Entry 1QGY (X-ray diffraction, 1.70 A resolution); this record covers chain A.

# Chain A
Molecule: Ferredoxin--NADP+ reductase
From: Nostoc sp
Notes: EC 1.18.1.2
Reference sequence: P21890 (FENR_ANASO); residues 9-303 here correspond to UniProt positions 146-440 (UniProt number = residue number + 137)
Chain sequence (295 residues; numbered 9 to 303; the number before each row is that of its first residue):
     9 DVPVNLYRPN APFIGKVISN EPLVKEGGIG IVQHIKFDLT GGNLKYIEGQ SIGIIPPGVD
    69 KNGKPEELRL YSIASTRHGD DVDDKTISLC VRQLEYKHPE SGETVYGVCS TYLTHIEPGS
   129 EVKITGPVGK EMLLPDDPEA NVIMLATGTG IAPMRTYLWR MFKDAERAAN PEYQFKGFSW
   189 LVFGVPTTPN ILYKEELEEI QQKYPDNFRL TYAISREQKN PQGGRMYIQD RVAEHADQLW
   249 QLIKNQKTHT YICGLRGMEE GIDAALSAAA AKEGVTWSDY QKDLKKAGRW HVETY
Sequence notes: engineered mutation Glu-75 (Lys212 in P21890); conflict Gln-246 (Glu383 in P21890)
Ligand contacts: FAD (flavin-adenine dinucleotide): Ser-59, Arg-77, Leu-78, Tyr-79, Ser-80, Cys-98, Val-99, Arg-100, Leu-102, Glu-103, Tyr-104, Lys-105, Gly-115, Val-116, Cys-117, Ser-118, Thr-119, Thr-157, Ala-160, Glu-301, Tyr-303

# Overview
Ligands of chain A: flavin-adenine dinucleotide.
Chain A is Ferredoxin--NADP+ reductase (Nostoc sp); the structure, Ferredoxin:NADP+ reductase mutant with Lys
75 replaced by Glu (K75E), was determined by X-ray diffraction (same publication as 1GO2, 1E62, 1E63 and
1E64).
